Entry 4QZ7 (X-ray diffraction, 2.80 A resolution); this record covers chains A and G of the 28 polymer chains in the assembly.

Chain A:
Molecule: Proteasome subunit alpha type-2
Organism: Saccharomyces cerevisiae
Notes: EC 3.4.25.1; engineered mutation(s): A50V
UniProt: P23639 (PSA2_YEAST); residues 1-250 here = UniProt positions 1-250
Chain sequence (250 residues; row label = number of the first residue in the row):
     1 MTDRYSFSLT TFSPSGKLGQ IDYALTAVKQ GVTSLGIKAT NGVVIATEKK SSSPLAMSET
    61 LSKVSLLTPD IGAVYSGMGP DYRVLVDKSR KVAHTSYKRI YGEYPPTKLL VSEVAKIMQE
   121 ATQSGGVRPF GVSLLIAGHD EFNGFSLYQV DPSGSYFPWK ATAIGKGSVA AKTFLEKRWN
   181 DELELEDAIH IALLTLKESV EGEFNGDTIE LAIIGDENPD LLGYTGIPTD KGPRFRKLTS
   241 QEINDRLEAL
UniProt features mapped onto this chain:
  - cross-link: Lys108 (Glycyl lysine isopeptide (Lys-Gly) (interchain with G-Cter in ubiquitin))

Chain G:
Molecule: Proteasome subunit alpha type-1
Organism: Saccharomyces cerevisiae
Notes: EC 3.4.25.1
UniProt: P21243 (PSA1_YEAST); residues -8 to 243 here correspond to UniProt positions 1-252 (UniProt number = residue number + 9)
Chain sequence (252 residues; numbered -8 to 243; the number before each row is that of its first residue; numbers below 1 keep their minus sign (Met-8 is residue -8)):
    -8 MSGAAAASAA GYDRHITIFS PEGRLYQVEY AFKATNQTNI NSLAVRGKDC TVVISQKKVP
    52 DKLLDPTTVS YIFCISRTIG MVVNGPIPDA RNAALRAKAE AAEFRYKYGY DMPCDVLAKR
   112 MANLSQIYTQ RAYMRPLGVI LTFVSVDEEL GPSIYKTDPA GYYVGYKATA TGPKQQEITT
   172 NLENHFKKSK IDHINEESWE KVVEFAITHM IDALGTEFSK NDLEVGVATK DKFFTLSAEN
   232 IEERLVAIAE QD
Not modelled in the structure: -8 to 1, 243
Bound ions: Mg2+: Thr8, Tyr119, Arg122, Met125

Chain A / chain G interface:
Pairs across the interface (65):
  Asp3(A) - Arg122(G)
  Asp3(A) - Tyr124(G)
  Tyr5(A) - Ile7(G)
  Tyr5(A) - Ala123(G)  hydrophobic
  Tyr5(A) - Tyr124(G)  hydrophobic
  Leu9(A) - Ile9(G)  hydrophobic
  Leu9(A) - Ala123(G)  hydrophobic
  Gln20(A) - Ile9(G)
  Gln20(A) - Phe10(G)  hydrogen bond (side chain-backbone)
  Tyr23(A) - Phe10(G)  hydrophobic
  Tyr23(A) - Ser11(G)
  Tyr23(A) - Pro12(G)  hydrophobic
  Tyr23(A) - Gly14(G)
  Ala24(A) - Phe10(G)  hydrophobic
  Thr26(A) - Pro12(G)
  Thr26(A) - Glu13(G)
  Ala27(A) - Gly14(G)
  Ser52(A) - Tyr153(G)  hydrogen bond
  Pro54(A) - Lys158(G)  hydrogen bond (backbone-side chain)
  Pro54(A) - Glu174(G)
  Leu55(A) - Tyr157(G)
  Leu55(A) - Lys158(G)  hydrogen bond (backbone-backbone)
  Leu55(A) - Ala159(G)
  Leu55(A) - Thr170(G)
  Leu55(A) - Glu174(G)
  Leu55(A) - Phe177(G)  hydrophobic
  Ala56(A) - Gly156(G)
  Ala56(A) - Tyr157(G)  hydrophobic
  Met57(A) - Arg37(G)
  Met57(A) - Val155(G)
  Met57(A) - Gly156(G)  hydrogen bond (backbone-backbone)
  Met57(A) - Tyr157(G)
  Met57(A) - Lys158(G)
  Thr60(A) - Tyr146(G)
  Thr60(A) - Val155(G)
  Thr60(A) - Gly156(G)  hydrogen bond (side chain-backbone)
  Leu61(A) - Tyr153(G)  hydrophobic
  Met78(A) - Phe10(G)  hydrophobic
  Met78(A) - Leu16(G)  hydrophobic
  Pro80(A) - Gln117(G)
  Pro80(A) - Ala151(G)
  Pro80(A) - Gly152(G)
  Pro80(A) - Tyr153(G)
  Asp81(A) - Gln117(G)
  Arg83(A) - Ala113(G)  hydrogen bond (side chain-backbone)
  Arg83(A) - Asn114(G)
  Arg83(A) - Gly152(G)  hydrogen bond (side chain-backbone)
  Arg83(A) - Tyr154(G)
  Val84(A) - Asn114(G)
  Val84(A) - Gln117(G)
  Asp87(A) - Lys110(G)  salt bridge
  Asp87(A) - Asn114(G)
  Gly126(A) - Arg122(G)
  Gly126(A) - Ala123(G)  hydrogen bond (backbone-backbone)
  Val127(A) - Gln121(G)
  Val127(A) - Arg122(G)
  Arg128(A) - Thr8(G)
  Arg128(A) - Phe10(G)
  Arg128(A) - Leu16(G)
  Arg128(A) - Thr120(G)  hydrogen bond (side chain-backbone)
  Arg128(A) - Gln121(G)  hydrogen bond (backbone-backbone)
  Pro129(A) - Phe10(G)
  Pro129(A) - Gln121(G)
  Phe130(A) - Gln121(G)
  Gly131(A) - Phe10(G)
Also at the interface, not in a pair above, chain A (30 interface residues in all): Thr2, Ser53, Ala121
Also at the interface, not in a pair above, chain G (33 interface residues in all): Leu173

Overview:
The interface between chain A and chain G involves 30 residues on one side and 33 on the other; the contacts
include 11 hydrogen bonds and 1 salt bridge. Among the polar pairs are Asp87(A)-Lys110(G), Gln20(A)-Phe10(G)
and Ser52(A)-Tyr153(G).
Chain A is Proteasome subunit alpha type-2 and chain G is Proteasome subunit alpha type-1, both from
Saccharomyces cerevisiae; the structure, yCP beta5-A50V mutant in complex with the epoxyketone inhibitor ONX
0914, was determined by X-ray diffraction together with 4QUX, 4QUY, 4QV0, 4QV1, 4QV3, 4QV4 and 42 further
entries from the same study.
